Entry 3OS1 (X-ray diffraction, 2.97 A resolution); this record covers chains A and B of the 5 polymer chains in the assembly.

[Chain A (and B)]
Molecule: Integrase
Source organism: Human spumaretrovirus
Notes: chain B of this document is another copy of the same molecule, construct and numbering; everything in this record applies to it too
UniProtKB: P14350 (POL_FOAMV); residues 1-392 here correspond to UniProt positions 752-1143 (UniProt number = residue number + 751)
Amino-acid sequence (395 residues; row label = number of the first residue in the row; numbers below 1 keep their minus sign (Gly-2 is residue -2)):
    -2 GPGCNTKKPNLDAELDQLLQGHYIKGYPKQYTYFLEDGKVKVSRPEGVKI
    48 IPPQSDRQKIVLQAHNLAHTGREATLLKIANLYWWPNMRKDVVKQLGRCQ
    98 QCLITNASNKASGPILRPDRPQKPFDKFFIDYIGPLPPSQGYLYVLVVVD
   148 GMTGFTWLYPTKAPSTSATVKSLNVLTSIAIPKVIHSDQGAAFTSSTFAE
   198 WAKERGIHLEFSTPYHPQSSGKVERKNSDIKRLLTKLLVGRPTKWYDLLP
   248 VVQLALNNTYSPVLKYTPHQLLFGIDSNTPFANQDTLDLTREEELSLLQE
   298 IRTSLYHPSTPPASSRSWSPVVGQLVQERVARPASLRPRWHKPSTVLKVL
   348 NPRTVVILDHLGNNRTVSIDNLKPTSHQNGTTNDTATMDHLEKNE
Not modelled in the structure: -2 to 9, 375-392 (chain B: -2 to 115, 279-392)
Construct notes: expression tag (-2 to 0)
Swiss-Prot annotation at these positions:
  - binding site (Mg(2+)): Asp123, Asp185
What the authors report for this chain:
  - binding site for the 30-nt DNA strand: Thr163, Gln186, Ala188, Ser193, Tyr212, Arg329, Arg362
  - mutagenesis - A188S, R329S: unchanged catalytic activity (strand transfer activity)
  - specificity-determining residues: Ala188, Arg329
  - mutagenesis - R329E: decreased catalytic activity (strand transfer activity)
  - mutagenesis - A188D: abolished catalytic activity (strand transfer activity)

[Interface between chain A and chain B]
Residue-residue contacts - 53 pairs, chain A then chain B:
  Pro121(A) - Ile272(B)
  Phe122(A) - Phe270(B)  hydrophobic
  Phe122(A) - Asn275(B)
  Phe152(A) - Ile176(B)  hydrophobic
  Trp154(A) - Ile176(B)
  Thr174(A) - Leu251(B)
  Ser175(A) - Gln250(B)
  Ser175(A) - Leu251(B)
  Ile176(A) - Phe152(B)
  Ile176(A) - Trp154(B)
  Ile176(A) - Phe270(B)  hydrophobic
  Ala177(A) - His266(B)
  Ile178(A) - Leu251(B)  hydrophobic
  Ile178(A) - Asn275(B)  hydrogen bond (backbone-side chain)
  Lys180(A) - Asn275(B)  hydrogen bond
  Gln250(A) - Ser175(B)  hydrogen bond
  Gln250(A) - Ile176(B)
  Leu251(A) - Thr174(B)
  Leu251(A) - Ser175(B)
  Leu251(A) - Ile176(B)
  Leu251(A) - Ile178(B)  hydrophobic
  His266(A) - Ala177(B)
  Leu269(A) - Phe270(B)  hydrophobic
  Phe270(A) - Phe122(B)  hydrophobic
  Phe270(A) - Leu269(B)  hydrophobic
  Phe270(A) - Phe270(B)  hydrophobic
  Ile272(A) - Pro121(B)  hydrophobic
  Ile272(A) - Phe122(B)  hydrophobic
  Ser274(A) - Phe122(B)
  Ser274(A) - Ala177(B)
  Ser274(A) - Ile178(B)  hydrogen bond (side chain-backbone)
  Asn275(A) - Ile178(B)  hydrogen bond (backbone-backbone)
  Asn275(A) - Pro179(B)  hydrogen bond (side chain-backbone)
  Asn275(A) - Lys180(B)
  Asn275(A) - Gly203(B)  hydrogen bond (side chain-backbone)
  Thr283(A) - Lys120(B)  hydrogen bond (backbone-side chain)
  Leu284(A) - Lys120(B)
  Asp285(A) - Pro118(B)
  Leu286(A) - Pro118(B)
  Leu286(A) - Lys120(B)  hydrogen bond (backbone-side chain)
  Thr287(A) - Lys120(B)
  Arg288(A) - Lys120(B)
  Arg288(A) - Pro121(B)
  Arg288(A) - Met149(B)
  Arg288(A) - Leu268(B)  hydrogen bond (side chain-backbone)
  Arg288(A) - Leu269(B)  hydrogen bond (side chain-backbone)
  Glu289(A) - Tyr263(B)
  Glu291(A) - Lys120(B)  salt bridge
  Leu292(A) - Leu268(B)
  Leu292(A) - Gly271(B)
  Gln296(A) - Gly271(B)  hydrogen bond (side chain-backbone)
  Arg299(A) - Phe270(B)  hydrogen bond (side chain-backbone)
  Arg299(A) - Ile272(B)
Interface residues without a listed pair, chain A (34 interface residues in all): Lys120, Pro247, Asp273, Thr276, Leu295
Interface residues without a listed pair, chain B (33 interface residues in all): Arg117, Gln119, Arg202, Ile204, Pro247, Leu261, Gln267, Thr276

[Overview]
The interface between chain A and chain B involves 34 residues on one side and 33 on the other, with 13
hydrogen bonds and 1 salt bridge. Among the polar pairs are Glu291(A)-Lys120(B), Ile178(A)-Asn275(B) and
Lys180(A)-Asn275(B). The paper reports a binding site for the 30-nt DNA strand at Thr163(A), Gln186(A) and
Ala188(A) among others; R329E of chain A reduces catalytic activity (strand transfer activity); 4
substitutions were tested in all.
Chain A and chain B are both Integrase (Human spumaretrovirus); the structure, PFV target capture complex
(TCC) at 2.97 A resolution, was determined by X-ray diffraction together with 3OS0 and 3OS2 from the same
study.
